PDB entry 7BIN | electron microscopy, 3.20 A resolution | chains A and B of the 56 polymer chains in the assembly

# Chain A (and B)
Protein: Flagellar biosynthetic protein FliP
Source organism: Salmonella typhi
Notes: chain B of this document is another copy of the same molecule, construct and numbering; everything in this record applies to it too
UniProtKB: Q8Z5R3 (Q8Z5R3_SALTI); residues 1-245 here = UniProt positions 1-245
Sequence (245 residues; numbered 1 to 245; the number before each row is that of its first residue):
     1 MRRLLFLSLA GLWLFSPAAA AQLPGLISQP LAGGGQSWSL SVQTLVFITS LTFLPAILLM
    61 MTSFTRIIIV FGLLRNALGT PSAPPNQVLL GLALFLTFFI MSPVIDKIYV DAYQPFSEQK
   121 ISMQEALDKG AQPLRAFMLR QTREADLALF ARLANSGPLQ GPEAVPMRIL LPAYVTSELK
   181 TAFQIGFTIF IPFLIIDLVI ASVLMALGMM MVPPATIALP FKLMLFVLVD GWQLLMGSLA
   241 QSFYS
Not modelled in the structure: 1-36
Sequence notes: conflict M236 (Val in Q8Z5R3)

# Chain A / chain B interface
Contacting residue pairs - 46 pairs, chain A then chain B:
  T80(A) - N76(B)  hydrogen bond
  S82(A) - I69(B)
  S82(A) - L73(B)
  S82(A) - N76(B)
  P84(A) - M60(B)  hydrophobic
  Q87(A) - A56(B)
  Q87(A) - M60(B)
  V88(A) - M60(B)  hydrophobic
  V88(A) - T65(B)
  V88(A) - V175(B)  hydrophobic
  V88(A) - L179(B)  hydrophobic
  L92(A) - P172(B)  hydrophobic
  L92(A) - T176(B)
  F98(A) - R168(B)
  F99(A) - F150(B)  hydrophobic
  F99(A) - L153(B)  hydrophobic
  F99(A) - A154(B)  hydrophobic
  F99(A) - R168(B)
  F99(A) - I169(B)  hydrophobic
  F99(A) - P172(B)  hydrophobic
  L207(A) - M205(B)
  G208(A) - M205(B)
  M209(A) - A201(B)  hydrophobic
  M209(A) - S202(B)
  M210(A) - M210(B)
  M210(A) - M211(B)  hydrophobic
  M211(A) - M211(B)
  M211(A) - V212(B)
  M211(A) - P213(B)
  M211(A) - P214(B)
  V212(A) - A201(B)  hydrophobic
  V212(A) - P214(B)  hydrophobic
  I217(A) - L194(B)  hydrophobic
  L219(A) - F190(B)  hydrophobic
  P220(A) - F187(B)
  P220(A) - F190(B)  hydrophobic
  L223(A) - L73(B)  hydrophobic
  M224(A) - F187(B)  hydrophobic
  V227(A) - K180(B)  hydrogen bond (backbone-side chain)
  V227(A) - Q184(B)
  W232(A) - L179(B)
  W232(A) - F183(B)
  Q233(A) - D146(B)  hydrogen bond
  Q233(A) - L149(B)
  Q233(A) - K180(B)
  M236(A) - F150(B)  hydrophobic
Interface residues without a listed pair, chain A (33 interface residues in all): L78, F95, L96, L204, P213, F221, F226, D230, G237, A240
Interface residues without a listed pair, chain B (37 interface residues in all): G72, R143, A145, L171, L198, A215

# Summary
33 residues of chain A and 37 residues of chain B are in contact; the contacts include 3 hydrogen bonds. Among
the polar pairs are T80(A)-N76(B), V227(A)-K180(B) and Q233(A)-D146(B).
Both chains are Flagellar biosynthetic protein FliP (Salmonella typhi). Entry 7BIN (Salmonella export gate and
rod refined in focussed C1 map) was determined by electron microscopy together with 7BGL, 7BHQ, 7BJ2, 7BK0 and
7NVG from the same study.
